Entry 1P59 (X-ray diffraction, 2.50 A resolution); this record covers chains B and A of the 3 polymer chains in the assembly.

[Chain B]
Molecule: 11-nt DNA strand
Sequence (11 nucleotides; row label = number of the first residue in the row):
     1 AAGACGXGGA C
Modified residues: 5IU (5-iodo-2'-deoxyuridine-5'-monophosphate) at position 7

[Chain A]
Protein: Endonuclease III
From: Geobacillus stearothermophilus
Sequence (226 residues; numbered -2 to 223; the number before each row is that of its first residue; numbers below 1 keep their minus sign (Gly-2 is residue -2)):
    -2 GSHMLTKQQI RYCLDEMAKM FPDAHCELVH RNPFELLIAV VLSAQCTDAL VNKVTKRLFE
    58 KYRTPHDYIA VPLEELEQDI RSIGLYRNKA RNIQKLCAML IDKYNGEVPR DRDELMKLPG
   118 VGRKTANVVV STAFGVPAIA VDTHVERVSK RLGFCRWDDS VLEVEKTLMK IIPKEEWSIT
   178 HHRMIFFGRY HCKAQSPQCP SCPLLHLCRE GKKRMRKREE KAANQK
Not modelled in the structure: -2 to 0, 215-223
Bound ions: Na+: Met113, Leu115, Val118 (shared with 1 residue of chain C); 4Fe-4S cluster Fe: Cys189, Cys196, Cys199, Cys205
Residues lining bound ligands: 4Fe-4S cluster (SF4): Arg148, Leu149, Phe184, His188, Cys189, Pro194, Gln195, Cys196, Cys199, Leu202, Cys205, Glu207, Gly208
From the paper describing this entry:
  - conformationally variable residues (side-chain flip): Asp45, Asp139

[How chain B and chain A interact]
Pairs across the interface (16):
  DC5(B) with Leu82(A), sugar contact; Asn85(A), hydrogen bond to the phosphate
  DG6(B) with Gln42(A), hydrogen bond to the base; Ile80(A), hydrogen bond to the base; Gly81(A), base contact; Leu82(A), hydrogen bond to the sugar; Tyr83(A), hydrogen bond to the phosphate; Arg84(A), salt bridge to the phosphate; Asn85(A), hydrogen bond to the phosphate
  5IU_7(B) with Arg78(A), sugar contact; Ser79(A), phosphate contact; Gly81(A), sugar contact; Tyr83(A), phosphate contact
  DG8(B) with Leu47(A), sugar contact; Arg78(A), salt bridge to the phosphate; Ser79(A), sugar contact
Other interface residues (no listed pair), chain A (11 interface residues in all): Cys43

[Summary]
The interface between chain B and chain A involves 4 residues on one side and 11 on the other; the contacts
include 6 hydrogen bonds and 2 salt bridges. Polar pairs include DG6(B)-Gln42(A), DG6(B)-Ile80(A) and
DG6(B)-Leu82(A). Chain A binds 4Fe-4S cluster. The paper reports conformational variability at Asp45(A) and
Asp139(A).
Here chain B is an 11-nt DNA strand and chain A is Endonuclease III (Geobacillus stearothermophilus). Entry
1P59 (Structure of a non-covalent Endonuclease III-DNA Complex) was determined by X-ray diffraction (same
publication as 1ORN and 1ORP).
